PDB entry 8TH6 | X-ray diffraction, 2.34 A resolution | chains A and D of the 4 polymer chains in the assembly

Chain A (and D):
Name: Ras GTPase-activating protein-binding protein 1
Organism: Homo sapiens
Notes: EC 3.6.4.12, 3.6.4.13; chain D of this document is another copy of the same molecule, construct and numbering; everything in this record applies to it too
UniProt: Q13283 (G3BP1_HUMAN); residues 1-139 here = UniProt positions 1-139
Amino-acid sequence (139 residues; each row starts with the number of its first residue):
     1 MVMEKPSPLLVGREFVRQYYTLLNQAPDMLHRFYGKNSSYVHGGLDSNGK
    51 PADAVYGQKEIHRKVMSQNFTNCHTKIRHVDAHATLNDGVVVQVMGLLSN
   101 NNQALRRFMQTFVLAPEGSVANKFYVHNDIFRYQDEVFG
Not modelled in the structure: 139 (chain D: 1, 44-52)
Swiss-Prot annotation at these positions:
  - cross-link (Glycyl lysine isopeptide (Lys-Gly)): Lys36 (interchain with G-Cter in ubiquitin), Lys50 (interchain with G-Cter in ubiquitin), Lys59 (interchain with G-Cter in ubiquitin), Lys64 (interchain with G-Cter in ubiquitin), Lys76 (interchain with G-Cter in ubiquitin), Lys123 (interchain with G-Cter in ubiquitin)
  - natural variant: Arg78 (R78C: Found in a patient with a neurodevelopmental disorder; uncertain significance), Arg132 (R132I: Found in a patient with a neurodevelopmental disorder; uncertain significance)
  - mutagenesis: Phe15 (F15W: Decreased interaction with USP10), Phe33 (F33W: Abolished interaction with CAPRIN1 and ability to undergo liquid-liquid phase separation. Abolished interaction with USP10), Lys36 (K36R: In 10KR; abolished ubiquitination in response to heat shock, leading to decreased stress granule disassembly when associated with R-50, R-59, R-64, R-76, R-123, R-353, R-357, R-376 and R-393 ...), Lys50 (K50R: In 10KR; abolished ubiquitination in response to heat shock, leading to decreased stress granule disassembly when associated with R-36, R-59, R-64, R-76, R-123, R-353, R-357, R-376 and R-393 ...), Lys59 (K59R: In 10KR; abolished ubiquitination in response to heat shock, leading to decreased stress granule disassembly when associated with R-36, R-50, R-64, R-76, R-123, R-353, R-357, R-376 and R-393 ...), Lys64 (K64R: In 10KR; abolished ubiquitination in response to heat shock, leading to decreased stress granule disassembly when associated with R-36, R-50, R-59, R-76, R-123, R-353, R-357, R-376 and R-393 ...), Lys76 (K76R: In 10KR; abolished ubiquitination in response to heat shock, leading to decreased stress granule disassembly when associated with R-36, R-50, R-59, R-64, R-123, R-353, R-357, R-376 and R-393 ...), Lys123 (K123R: In 10KR; abolished ubiquitination in response to heat shock, leading to decreased stress granule disassembly when associated with R-36, R-50, R-59, R-64, R-76, R-353, R-357, R-376 and R-393 ...), Phe124 (F124W: Does not affect interaction with USP10)
From the paper describing this entry:
  - mutagenesis - F33W: abolished binding to nsP3449-473
  - mutagenesis - F15A, F124A: decreased expression
  - mutagenesis - F112A: abolished binding to FxFG-containing Nups
  - mutagenesis - F124W: unchanged binding to interactome

Interface between chain A and chain D:
Residue-residue contacts - 72 pairs, chain A then chain D:
  Ser39(A) - His83(D)
  Pro51(A) - His79(D)
  Ala54(A) - His83(D)
  Tyr56(A) - His83(D)
  Arg78(A) - Val137(D)
  Arg78(A) - Phe138(D)
  His79(A) - Arg132(D)
  His79(A) - Val137(D)
  Asp81(A) - Val41(D)
  Asp81(A) - Ile130(D)
  Asp81(A) - Arg132(D)  salt bridge
  His83(A) - Ser39(D)
  His83(A) - Val41(D)
  His83(A) - Ala54(D)
  His83(A) - Asn128(D)
  His83(A) - Ile130(D)
  Ala84(A) - Asn128(D)  hydrogen bond (backbone-side chain)
  Thr85(A) - Val113(D)
  Thr85(A) - His127(D)
  Thr85(A) - Asn128(D)  hydrogen bond
  Leu86(A) - Leu86(D)
  Leu86(A) - Ala115(D)  hydrophobic
  Leu86(A) - His127(D)
  Asn87(A) - Leu86(D)
  Val91(A) - Thr111(D)
  Val91(A) - Asn128(D)
  Gln93(A) - Met109(D)
  Gln93(A) - Thr111(D)
  Gln93(A) - Ile130(D)
  Gln93(A) - Arg132(D)
  Val94(A) - Met109(D)
  Met95(A) - Met109(D)  hydrophobic
  Met95(A) - Gln134(D)
  Gly96(A) - Phe138(D)
  Leu97(A) - Phe138(D)  hydrophobic
  Arg107(A) - Gln134(D)  hydrogen bond
  Arg107(A) - Phe138(D)
  Met109(A) - Gln93(D)  hydrogen bond (backbone-side chain)
  Met109(A) - Met95(D)  hydrophobic
  Met109(A) - Phe108(D)
  Met109(A) - Met109(D)  hydrophobic
  Gln110(A) - Gln93(D)
  Gln110(A) - Met109(D)
  Thr111(A) - Val91(D)
  Thr111(A) - Gln93(D)  hydrogen bond
  Thr111(A) - Thr111(D)  hydrogen bond
  Val113(A) - Thr85(D)
  Val113(A) - Val91(D)  hydrophobic
  Ala115(A) - Leu86(D)  hydrophobic
  His127(A) - Ala84(D)
  His127(A) - Thr85(D)
  Asn128(A) - His83(D)
  Asn128(A) - Ala84(D)  hydrogen bond (side chain-backbone)
  Asn128(A) - Thr85(D)  hydrogen bond
  Asn128(A) - Val91(D)
  Ile130(A) - Asp81(D)
  Ile130(A) - His83(D)
  Ile130(A) - Gln93(D)
  Arg132(A) - His79(D)  hydrogen bond
  Arg132(A) - Asp81(D)  salt bridge
  Arg132(A) - Met95(D)
  Gln134(A) - Arg107(D)
  Gln134(A) - Gln134(D)
  Gln134(A) - Phe138(D)
  Val137(A) - Arg78(D)
  Val137(A) - His79(D)
  Val137(A) - Met95(D)  hydrophobic
  Phe138(A) - Arg78(D)
  Phe138(A) - Gly96(D)
  Phe138(A) - Leu97(D)  hydrophobic
  Phe138(A) - Arg107(D)
  Phe138(A) - Phe108(D)
Also at the interface, not in a pair above, chain A (34 interface residues in all): Phe108, Pro116, Tyr133
Also at the interface, not in a pair above, chain D (32 interface residues in all): Asn87, Gly89, Val94, Gln110

In short:
34 residues of chain A face 32 of chain D across their interface; the contacts include 9 hydrogen bonds and 2
salt bridges. Among the polar pairs are Asp81(A)-Arg132(D), Ala84(A)-Asn128(D) and Thr85(A)-Asn128(D). From
the paper: F15A and F124A of chain A reduce expression; F33W of chain A abolishes binding to nsP3449-473; 5
substitutions were tested in all.
Both chains are Ras GTPase-activating protein-binding protein 1 (Homo sapiens). Entry 8TH6 (Crystal Structure
of the G3BP1 NTF2-like domain bound to USP10 peptide) was determined by X-ray diffraction, deposited together
with 8TH5, 8TH7 and 8TH1.
